PDB entry 1QPF | X-ray diffraction, 2.50 A resolution | chains A and D

[Chain A]
Name: Protein (FK506-binding protein)
Source organism: Homo sapiens
Reference sequence: P62942 (FKB1A_HUMAN); numbering as in UniProt (aligned over 1-107)
Sequence (107 residues; each row starts with the number of its first residue):
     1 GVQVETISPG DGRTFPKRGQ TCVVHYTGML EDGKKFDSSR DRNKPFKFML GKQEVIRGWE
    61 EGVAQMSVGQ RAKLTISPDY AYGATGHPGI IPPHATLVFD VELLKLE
Residues lining bound ligands:
  - C32-O-(1-ethyl-indol-5-yl)ascomycin (858): Tyr-26, Phe-36, Asp-37, Arg-42, Phe-46, Glu-54, Val-55, Ile-56, Trp-59, Ala-81, Tyr-82, Ile-91, Phe-99
  - heptyl beta-D-glucopyranoside (B7G): Tyr-82, Thr-85, His-87, Ile-90, Ile-91

[Chain D]
Name: Protein (FK506-binding protein)
Source organism: Homo sapiens
Reference sequence: P62942 (FKB1A_HUMAN); residues 201-307 here correspond to UniProt positions 1-107 (UniProt number = residue number - 200)
Sequence (107 residues; row label = number of the first residue in the row):
   201 GVQVETISPG DGRTFPKRGQ TCVVHYTGML EDGKKFDSSR DRNKPFKFML GKQEVIRGWE
   261 EGVAQMSVGQ RAKLTISPDY AYGATGHPGI IPPHATLVFD VELLKLE
Residues lining bound ligands: C32-O-(1-ethyl-indol-5-yl)ascomycin (858): Tyr-226, Phe-236, Asp-237, Arg-242, Phe-246, Glu-254, Val-255, Ile-256, Trp-259, Ala-281, Tyr-282, His-287, Ile-290, Ile-291, Phe-299

[Interface between chain A and chain D]
Pairs across the interface (12):
  Val-2(A) / Glu-205(D)
  Gln-3(A) / Gln-203(D)  hydrogen bond
  Gln-3(A) / Val-204(D)
  Val-4(A) / Gln-203(D)
  Val-4(A) / Val-204(D)  hydrogen bond (backbone-backbone)
  Glu-5(A) / Val-202(D)
  Glu-5(A) / Gln-203(D)  hydrogen bond
  Thr-6(A) / Gln-265(D)  hydrogen bond
  Gly-12(A) / Phe-215(D)
  Phe-15(A) / Phe-215(D)  hydrophobic
  Lys-17(A) / Arg-213(D)
  Gln-65(A) / Thr-206(D)  hydrogen bond
Interface residues without a listed pair, chain A (11 interface residues in all): Gly-1, Thr-75
Interface residues without a listed pair, chain D (11 interface residues in all): Gly-201, Gly-212, Thr-275

[Overview]
Chain A and chain D each contribute 11 residues to their interface, with 5 hydrogen bonds. Polar pairs include
Gln-3(A)/Gln-203(D), Glu-5(A)/Gln-203(D) and Thr-6(A)/Gln-265(D). Chain A binds
C32-O-(1-ethyl-indol-5-yl)ascomycin and heptyl beta-D-glucopyranoside. Ligands of chain D:
C32-O-(1-ethyl-indol-5-yl)ascomycin.
Chain A and chain D are both Protein (FK506-binding protein) (Homo sapiens); the structure, FK506 binding
protein (12 kDa, human) complex with L-709,858, was determined by X-ray diffraction (same publication as
1QPL).
